8ZPK - chains E and H of the 8 polymer chains in the assembly; structure by electron microscopy, 3.21 A resolution.

== Chain E ==
Protein: Origin recognition complex subunit 5
Organism: Saccharomyces cerevisiae S288C
UniProtKB: P50874 (ORC5_YEAST); residue numbers follow UniProt; this construct covers 1-479
Chain sequence (479 residues; each row starts with the number of its first residue):
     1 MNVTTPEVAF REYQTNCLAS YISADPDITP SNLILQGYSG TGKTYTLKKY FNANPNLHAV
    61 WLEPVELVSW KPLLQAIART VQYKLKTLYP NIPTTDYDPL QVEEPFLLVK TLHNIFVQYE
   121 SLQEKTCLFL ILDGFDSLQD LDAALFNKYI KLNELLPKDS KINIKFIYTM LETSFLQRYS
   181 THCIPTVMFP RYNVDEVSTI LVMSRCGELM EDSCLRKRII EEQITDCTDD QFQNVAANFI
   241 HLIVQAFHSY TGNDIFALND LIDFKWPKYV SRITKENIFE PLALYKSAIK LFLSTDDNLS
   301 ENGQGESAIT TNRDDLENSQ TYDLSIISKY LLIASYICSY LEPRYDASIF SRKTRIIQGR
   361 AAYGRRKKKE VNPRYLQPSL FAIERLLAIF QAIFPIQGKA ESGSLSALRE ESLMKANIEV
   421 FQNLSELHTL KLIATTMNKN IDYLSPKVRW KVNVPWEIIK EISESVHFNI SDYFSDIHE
Unresolved in the structure: 300-319, 399-405
Curated features (UniProtKB/Swiss-Prot):
  - binding site (ATP): Gly37 to Thr44
Small-molecule neighbours: ATP-gamma-S (AGS; phosphothiophosphoric acid-adenylate ester): Val8, Ala9, Phe10, Arg11, Tyr38, Ser39, Gly40, Thr41, Gly42, Lys43, Thr44, Tyr45, Tyr192, Ile200, Met203, Ser204, Ile255, Phe256

== Chain H ==
Molecule: 77-nt DNA strand
Sequence (77 nucleotides; row label = number of the first residue in the row; numbers below 1 keep their minus sign (DT-4 is residue -4)):
    -4 TATTTAAGTA TTGTTTGTGC ACTTGCCTGC AGGCCTTTTG AAAAGCAAGC ATAAAAGATC
    56 TAAACATAAA ATCTGTA
Unresolved in the structure: -4 to 32

== How chain E and chain H interact ==
Contacting residue pairs - 17 pairs, chain E then chain H:
  Arg344(E) - DC41(H)  salt bridge to the phosphate
  Tyr345(E) - DC41(H)  hydrogen bond to the phosphate
  Arg360(E) - DA38(H)  phosphate contact
  Arg360(E) - DA39(H)  phosphate contact
  Ala362(E) - DG40(H)  phosphate contact
  Tyr363(E) - DA38(H)  base contact
  Tyr363(E) - DA39(H)  hydrogen bond to the phosphate
  Tyr363(E) - DG40(H)  hydrogen bond to the phosphate
  Gly364(E) - DG40(H)  hydrogen bond to the phosphate
  Arg366(E) - DG40(H)  hydrogen bond to the sugar
  Arg366(E) - DC41(H)  phosphate contact
  Lys367(E) - DC41(H)  hydrogen bond to the phosphate
  Lys367(E) - DA42(H)  salt bridge to the phosphate
  Thr436(E) - DA50(H)  hydrogen bond to the phosphate
  Lys447(E) - DA49(H)  phosphate contact
  Arg449(E) - DA49(H)  phosphate contact
  Arg449(E) - DA50(H)  salt bridge to the phosphate
Interface residues without a listed pair, chain E (12 interface residues in all): Ala361

== Overview ==
Chain E and chain H form an interface of 12 and 7 residues respectively, with 7 hydrogen bonds and 3 salt
bridges. Polar pairs include Arg366(E)-DG40(H), Tyr345(E)-DC41(H) and Tyr363(E)-DA39(H). Chain E binds
ATP-gamma-S. Curated annotation (UniProt) lists 8 ATP-binding residues on chain E.
Chain E is Origin recognition complex subunit 5 (Saccharomyces cerevisiae S288C) and chain H is a 77-nt DNA
strand; the structure, Cryo-EM structure of origin recognition complex (Orc6 with residues 1 to 270 deleted)
with ARS1 DNA ..., was determined by electron microscopy (same publication as 8ZP4 and 8ZP5).
